Entry 7QGZ (X-ray diffraction, 1.13 A resolution); this record covers chain A.

# Chain A
Name: Carbonic anhydrase 2
Source organism: Homo sapiens
Notes: EC 4.2.1.1
UniProt: P00918 (CAH2_HUMAN); numbering as in UniProt (aligned over 1-260)
Chain sequence (260 residues; row label = number of the first residue in the row):
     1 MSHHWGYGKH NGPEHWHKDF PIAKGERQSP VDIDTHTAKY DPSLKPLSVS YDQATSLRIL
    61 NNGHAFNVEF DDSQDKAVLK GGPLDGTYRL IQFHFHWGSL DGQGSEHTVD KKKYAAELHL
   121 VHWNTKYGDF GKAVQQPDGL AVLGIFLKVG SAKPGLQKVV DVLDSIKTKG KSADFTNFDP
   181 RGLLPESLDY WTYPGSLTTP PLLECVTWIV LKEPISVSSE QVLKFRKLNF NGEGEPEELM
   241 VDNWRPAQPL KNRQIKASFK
Disordered / not traced: 1-2
UniProt features mapped onto this chain:
  - active site: H64 (Proton donor/acceptor)
  - binding site (Zn(2+)): H94, H96, H119
  - binding site (substrate): T198, T199
  - site: Y7 (Fine-tunes the proton-transfer properties of H-64), N62 (Fine-tunes the proton-transfer properties of H-64), N67 (Fine-tunes the proton-transfer properties of H-64), Q92 (Involved in the binding of some activators, including histamine and L-histidine)
  - modified residue: S2 (N-acetylserine), S165 (Phosphoserine), S172 (Phosphoserine)
  - natural variant: K18 (K18E: In Jogjakarta), Q92 (Q92P: In OPTB3), H94 (H94Y: In OPTB3 loss of activity), H107 (H107Y: In OPTB3), G144 (G144R: In OPTB3), P236 (P236H: In Melbourne)
  - mutagenesis: W5 (W5A: Impaired activity, not rescued by 4-methylimidazole (4-MI); when associated with W-64), Y7 (Y7F: Enhanced activity; Y7H: Reduced proton transfer rate), N62 (N62A: Reduced activity; N62D: Strongly reduced activity; N62H: Reduced proton transfer; when associated with A-64; N62L: Reduced activity; N62T: Reduced activity; N62V: Reduced activity), H64 (H64A: Reduced CO(2) hydrase activity, rescued by 4-methylimidazole (4-MI). Reduced proton transfer; when associated with H-62. Enhanced proton transfer; when associated with H-67 ...), A65 (A65F: Reduced activity; A65S: 2-fold decrease in enzyme efficiency, as determined by kcat/KM ratio, and efficiently inhibited by chlorzolamide; when associated with Q-67), N67 (N67H: Enhanced proton transfer; when associated with A-64; N67L: Reduced activity ...), H94 (H94C/D/E/N/Q: Strongly reduced CO(2) hydrase and p-nitrophenyl acetate esterase activities, impaired stability of zinc binding), E106 (E106A/Q: Strongly reduced CO(2) hydrase activity; E106D: Normal CO(2) hydrase activity), E117 (E117Q: Strongly reduced activity and sulfonamide affinity), H119 (H119D/N/Q: Reduced activity; H119E: Strongly reduced activity), V121 (V121A/G/I/L/S: Reduced CO(2) hydrase and p-nitrophenyl acetate esterase activities; V121K/R: Strongly reduced CO(2) hydrase and p-nitrophenyl acetate esterase activities), V142 (V142F/Y: Strongly impaired activity; V142G: Weakly impaired activity; V142H: Impaired activity), 4 further mutagenesis entries in UniProt
Ion coordination: Zn2+: H94, H96, H119 (together with D6B)
Residues lining bound ligands: D6B (methyl 3-[(4-methyl-1,3-thiazol-2-yl)-(4-sulfamoylphenyl)amino]propanoate): I91, Q92, H94, H96, E106, H119, V121, F130, V134, V142, S196, L197, T198, T199, P201, L203, W208

# In short
Ligands of chain A: compound D6B. H94, H96 and H119 coordinate Zn2+. Curated annotation (UniProt) lists
active-site residue H64, 3 Zn2+-binding residues, substrate-binding residues T198 and T199 and 16 mutagenesis
sites.
Chain A is Carbonic anhydrase 2 (Homo sapiens); the structure, Human carbonic anhydrase II in complex with
Methyl 3-((4-methylthiazol-2-yl)(4-sulfamoylphenyl)amino)propanoate, was determined by X-ray diffraction
together with 7QGX and 7QGY from the same study.
